PDB entry 9H1E | X-ray diffraction, 1.45 A resolution | chain A

[Chain A]
Molecule: Angiotensin-converting enzyme
Organism: Homo sapiens
Notes: EC 3.2.1.-, 3.4.15.1
UniProt: P12821 (ACE_HUMAN); residues 37-633 here correspond to UniProt positions 642-1238 (UniProt number = residue number + 605)
Amino-acid sequence (597 residues; each row starts with the number of its first residue):
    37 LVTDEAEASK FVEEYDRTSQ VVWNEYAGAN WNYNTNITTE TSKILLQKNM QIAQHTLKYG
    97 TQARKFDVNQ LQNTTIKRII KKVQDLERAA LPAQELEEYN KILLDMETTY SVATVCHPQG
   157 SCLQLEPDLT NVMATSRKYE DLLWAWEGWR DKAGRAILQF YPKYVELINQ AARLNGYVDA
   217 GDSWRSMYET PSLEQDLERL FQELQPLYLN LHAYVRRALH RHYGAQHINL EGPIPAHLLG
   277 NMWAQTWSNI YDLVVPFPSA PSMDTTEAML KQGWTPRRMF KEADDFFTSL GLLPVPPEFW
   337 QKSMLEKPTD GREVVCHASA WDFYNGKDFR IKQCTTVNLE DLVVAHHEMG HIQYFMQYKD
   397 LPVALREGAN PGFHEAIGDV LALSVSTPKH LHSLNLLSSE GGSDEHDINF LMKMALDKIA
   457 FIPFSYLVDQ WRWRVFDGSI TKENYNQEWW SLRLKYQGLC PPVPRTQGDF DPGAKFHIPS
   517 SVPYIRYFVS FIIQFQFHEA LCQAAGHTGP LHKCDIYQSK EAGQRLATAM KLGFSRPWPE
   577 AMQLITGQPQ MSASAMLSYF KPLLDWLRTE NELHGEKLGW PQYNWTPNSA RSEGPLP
Disordered / not traced: 37-39, 618-633
Differences from the reference sequence: engineered mutation Gly64 (Glu669 in P12821), Gln90 (Asn695 in P12821), Gln155 (Asn760 in P12821), Gln337 (Asn942 in P12821), Gln586 (Asn1191 in P12821)
Cystine bridges: Cys152-Cys158, Cys352-Cys370, Cys538-Cys550
Glycans and other covalent adducts: N-acetylglucosamine (NAG) linked to Asn72; glycan linked to Asn109
Bound ions: Zn2+: His383, His387, Glu411 (together with A1IRS)
Residues lining bound ligands:
  - A1IRS ((2S)-2-[[(2S)-6-azanyl-2-[[(2S)-3-phenyl-2-sulfanyl-propanoyl]amino]hexanoyl]amino]-3-(1H-indol-3-yl)propanoic acid): Gln281, His353, Ala354, Ser355, Ala356, Glu376, Val379, Val380, His383, Glu384, His387, Glu411, Asp415, Phe457, Lys511, Phe512, His513, Val518, Tyr520, Tyr523, Phe527
  - boric acid (BO3): Tyr146, Leu161, Trp279, His353, Lys511, Phe512
  - malonic acid (MLA), molecule 1: Glu123, Arg124, Tyr135, Ile204, Ala207, Ala208, Asn211, Ala216, Ser219, Trp220
  - malonic acid (MLA), molecule 2: Lys478, Glu479, Asn480, Tyr481, Asn482, Gln483, Gln503, Asp505
Swiss-Prot annotation at these positions:
  - active site: Glu384 (Proton acceptor 2), His513 (Proton donor 2)
  - binding site (chloride): Arg186, Tyr224, Trp485, Arg489, Arg522
  - binding site (Zn(2+)): His383, His387, Glu411
  - site: Arg561, Leu562 (Cleavage), Asn620 (Not glycosylated), Arg627, Ser628 (Cleavage)
  - glycosylation (N-linked (GlcNAc...) asparagine): Asn72, Asn109 (complex)
From the paper describing this entry:
  - Zn2+ coordination: His383, His387, Glu411
  - binding site for A1IRS: Gln281, Thr282, His353, Ala354, Ser355, Ala356, Val380, His383, Glu384, His387, Phe457, Lys511, Phe512, His513, Val518, Tyr520, Tyr523
  - specificity-determining residues: Val380, Val518 (proposed by the authors, not directly observed)

[In short]
Ligands of chain A: boric acid, malonic acid and compound A1IRS. Covalently linked N-acetylglucosamine: at
Asn72. UniProt lists active-site residues Glu384 and His513, 5 chloride-binding residues and 3 Zn2+-binding
residues. From the paper: a binding site for A1IRS at Gln281, Thr282 and His353 among others; Zn2+
coordination by His383, His387 and Glu411.
Chain A is Angiotensin-converting enzyme (Homo sapiens); the structure, Crystal structure of Angiotensin-1
converting enzyme C-domain in complex with dual ACE/NEP inhibitor AD016, was determined by X-ray diffraction
together with 9H1A, 9H1B, 9H1C and 9H1D from the same study.
